7SL2 - chains D and E of the 10 polymer chains in the assembly; structure by electron microscopy, 3.60 A resolution.

# Chain D (and E)
Name: Insulin B chain
Organism: Homo sapiens
Notes: chain E of this document is another copy of the same molecule, construct and numbering; everything in this record applies to it too
UniProtKB: P01308 (INS_HUMAN); residues 1-30 here correspond to UniProt positions 25-54 (UniProt number = residue number + 24)
Sequence (30 residues; row label = number of the first residue in the row):
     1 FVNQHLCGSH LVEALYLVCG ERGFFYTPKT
Disordered / not traced: 1-3, 29-30 (chain E: 1-2, 30)

# Chain D / chain E interface
Residue-residue contacts - 7 pairs, chain D then chain E:
  His5(D) with His10(E); Glu13(E)
  His10(D) with His10(E); Glu13(E), salt bridge
  Ala14(D) with Leu17(E), hydrophobic
  Leu17(D) with Val18(E)
  Val18(D) with Leu17(E)
Interface residues without a listed pair, chain D (7 interface residues in all): Glu13, Tyr16
Interface residues without a listed pair, chain E (7 interface residues in all): Asn3, Gln4, Ala14

# In short
Chain D and chain E each contribute 7 residues to their interface; the contacts include 1 salt bridge. The
salt-bridged pair is His10(D)-Glu13(E).
Chain D and chain E are both Insulin B chain (Homo sapiens); the structure, Full-length insulin receptor bound
with site 2 binding deficient mutant insulin (A-L13R) -- asymmetric conformation, was determined by electron
microscopy together with 7SL1, 7SL3, 7SL4, 7SL6, 7SL7, 7STH and 3 further entries from the same study.
